Entry 8TNE (X-ray diffraction, 2.30 A resolution); this record covers chain A.

[Chain A]
Protein: Pectinesterase
From: Butyrivibrio proteoclasticus
Reference sequence: E0S1Z9 (E0S1Z9_BUTPB); numbering as in UniProt (aligned over 1-341)
Sequence (364 residues; numbered -22 to 341; the number before each row is that of its first residue; numbers below 1 keep their minus sign (Met-22 is residue -22)):
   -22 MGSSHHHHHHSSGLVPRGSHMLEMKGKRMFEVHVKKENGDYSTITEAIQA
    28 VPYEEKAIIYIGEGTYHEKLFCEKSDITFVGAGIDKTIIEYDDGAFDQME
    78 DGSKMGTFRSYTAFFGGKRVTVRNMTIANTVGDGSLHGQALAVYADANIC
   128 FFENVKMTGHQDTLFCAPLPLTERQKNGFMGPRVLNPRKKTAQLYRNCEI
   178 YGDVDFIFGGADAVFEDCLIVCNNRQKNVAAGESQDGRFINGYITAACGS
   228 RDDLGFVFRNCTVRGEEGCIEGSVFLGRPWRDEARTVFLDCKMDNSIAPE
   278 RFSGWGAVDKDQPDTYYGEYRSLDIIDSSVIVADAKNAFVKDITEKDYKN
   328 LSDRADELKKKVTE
Disordered / not traced: -22 to 3, 207-213
Construct notes: initiating methionine (-22); expression tag (-21 to 0)
From the paper describing this entry:
  - catalytic residues: Asp139, Asp182, Arg255 (by similarity / conservation)
  - conformationally variable residues (order/disorder transition): Ala207 to Asp213

[In short]
The paper reports catalytic residues Asp139, Asp182 and Arg255; conformational variability at Ala207.
Chain A is Pectinesterase (Butyrivibrio proteoclasticus); the structure, Crystal structure of bacterial pectin
methylesterase Pme8A from rumen Butyrivibrio, was determined by X-ray diffraction, deposited together with
8TMS.
